6V9G - chain A; structure by X-ray diffraction, 2.35 A resolution.

Chain A:
Molecule: Fermitin family homolog 3
Source organism: Homo sapiens
Notes: engineered mutation(s): 166-194 deleted,344-493 deleted
Reference sequence: Q86UX7 (URP2_HUMAN); the construct lacks a stretch of the UniProt sequence and is renumbered around it, so the offset changes along the chain: 1-165 = UniProt 1-165; 195-308 = UniProt 195-308; 459-493 = UniProt 309-343; 494-663 = UniProt 498-667
Chain sequence (492 residues; numbered 1 to 671; 179 numbers in that range are skipped by the numbering (no residue carries them; nothing is unmodelled there); the number before each row is that of its first residue):
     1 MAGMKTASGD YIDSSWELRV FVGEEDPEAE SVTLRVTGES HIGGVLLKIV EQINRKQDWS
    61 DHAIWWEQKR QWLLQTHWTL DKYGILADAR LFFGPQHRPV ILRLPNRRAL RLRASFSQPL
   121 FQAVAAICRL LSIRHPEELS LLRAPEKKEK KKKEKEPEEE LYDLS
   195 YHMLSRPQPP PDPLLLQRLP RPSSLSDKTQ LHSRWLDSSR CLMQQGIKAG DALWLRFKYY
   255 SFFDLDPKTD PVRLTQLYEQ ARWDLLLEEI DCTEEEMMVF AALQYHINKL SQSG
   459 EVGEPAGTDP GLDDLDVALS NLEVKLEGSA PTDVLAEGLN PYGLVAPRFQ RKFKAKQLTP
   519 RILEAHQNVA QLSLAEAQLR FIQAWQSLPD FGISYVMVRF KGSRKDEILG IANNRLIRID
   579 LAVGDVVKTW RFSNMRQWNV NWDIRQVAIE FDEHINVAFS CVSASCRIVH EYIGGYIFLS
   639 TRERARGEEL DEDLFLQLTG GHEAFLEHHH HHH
Not modelled in the structure: 1-14, 147-159, 459-495, 643-646, 660-671
Differences from the reference sequence: expression tag (664-671)
Reported in the primary citation:
  - mutagenesis - E629A/R640A: decreased signaling
  - mutagenesis - R625A: unchanged signaling

Summary:
From the paper: E629A/R640A reduce signaling; R625A leaves signaling unchanged.
Chain A is Fermitin family homolog 3 (Homo sapiens); the structure, Kindlin-3 double deletion mutant long
form, was determined by X-ray diffraction together with 6V97 from the same study.
